PDB entry 7PET | electron microscopy, 9.50 A resolution (very low resolution: no residue pairs are listed; an interface is given only as per-side residue counts) | chains A and J of the 36 polymer chains in the assembly

Chain A:
Name: Histone H3.2
Organism: Homo sapiens
UniProt: Q71DI3 (H32_HUMAN); residues 0-135 here correspond to UniProt positions 1-136 (UniProt number = residue number + 1)
Chain sequence (136 residues; numbered 0 to 135; the number before each row is that of its first residue; numbering starts at 0):
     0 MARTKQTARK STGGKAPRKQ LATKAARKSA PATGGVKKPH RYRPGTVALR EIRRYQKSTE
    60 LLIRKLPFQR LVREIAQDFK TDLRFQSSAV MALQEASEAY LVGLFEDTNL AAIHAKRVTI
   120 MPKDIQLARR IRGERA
Unresolved in the structure: 0-36, 134-135
Sequence notes: engineered mutation Ala-110 (Cys111 in Q71DI3)
UniProt features mapped onto this chain:
  - modified residue: Arg-2 (Asymmetric dimethylarginine), Thr-3 (Phosphothreonine), Lys-4 (Allysine), Gln-5 (5-glutamyl dopamine), Thr-6 (Phosphothreonine), Arg-8 (Citrulline), Lys-9 (N6,N6,N6-trimethyllysine), Ser-10 (ADP-ribosylserine), Thr-11 (Phosphothreonine), Lys-14 (N6-(2-hydroxyisobutyryl)lysine), Arg-17 (Asymmetric dimethylarginine), Lys-18 (N6-(2-hydroxyisobutyryl)lysine), Lys-23 (N6-(2-hydroxyisobutyryl)lysine), Arg-26 (Citrulline), Lys-27 (N6,N6,N6-trimethyllysine), Ser-28 (ADP-ribosylserine), Lys-36 (N6,N6,N6-trimethyllysine), Lys-37 (N6-methyllysine), Tyr-41 (Phosphotyrosine), Lys-56 (N6,N6,N6-trimethyllysine) and 8 more in UniProt
  - lipidation: Lys-18 (N6-decanoyllysine)

Chain J:
Molecule: 702-nt DNA strand
Organism: synthetic construct
Sequence (702 nucleotides; numbered 1 to 702; the number before each row is that of its first residue):
     1 ATCGGCACTG GAACAGGATG TATATATGTG ACACGTGCCT GGAGACTAGG GAGTAATCCC
    61 CTTGGCGGTT AAAACGCGGG GGACAGCGCG TACGTGCGTT TAAGCGGTGC TAGAGCTGTC
   121 TACGACCAAT TGAGCGGCCT CGGCACCGGG ATTCTCCAGG GGATCCGGAT GCTCGGGTCC
   181 GGCACTGGAA CAGGATGTAT ATATGTGACA CGTGCCTGGA GACTAGGGAG TAATCCCCTT
   241 GGCGGTTAAA ACGCGGGGGA CAGCGCGTAC GTGCGTTTAA GCGGTGCTAG AGCTGTCTAC
   301 GACCAATTGA GCGGCCTCGG CACCGGGATT CTCCAGGGGA TCCGGATGCT CGGGTCCGGC
   361 ACTGGAACAG GATGTATATA TGTGACACGT GCCTGGAGAC TAGGGAGTAA TCCCCTTGGC
   421 GGTTAAAACG CGGGGGACAG CGCGTACGTG CGTTTAAGCG GTGCTAGAGC TGTCTACGAC
   481 CAATTGAGCG GCCTCGGCAC CGGGATTCTC CAGGGGATCC GGATGCTCGG GTCCGGCACT
   541 GGAACAGGAT GTATATATGT GACACGTGCC TGGAGACTAG GGAGTAATCC CCTTGGCGGT
   601 TAAAACGCGG GGGACAGCGC GTACGTGCGT TTAAGCGGTG CTAGAGCTGT CTACGACCAA
   661 TTGAGCGGCC TCGGCACCGG GATTCTCCAG GGGATCCGGG AT
Unresolved in the structure: 1-2, 701-702

Chain A / chain J interface:
At this resolution (10 A) residue pairs are not listed: 20 residues of chain A and 12 of chain J lie at the interface.

In short:
Chain A and chain J form an interface of 20 and 12 residues respectively.
Chain A is Histone H3.2 (Homo sapiens) and chain J is a 702-nt DNA strand (synthetic construct); the
structure, The 4x177 nucleosome array containing H1, was determined by electron microscopy together with 7PEU,
7PEV, 7PEW, 7PEX, 7PEY, 7PEZ and 16 further entries from the same study.
